Entry 5I4A (X-ray diffraction, 1.95 A resolution); this record covers chains A and B.

== Chain A ==
Molecule: Argonaute protein
Source organism: Marinitoga piezophila (strain DSM 14283 / JCM 11233 / KA3)
UniProt: H2J4R4 (H2J4R4_MARPK); residues 2-639 here = UniProt positions 2-639
Amino-acid sequence (642 residues; numbered -2 to 639; the number before each row is that of its first residue; numbers below 1 keep their minus sign (Gly-2 is residue -2)):
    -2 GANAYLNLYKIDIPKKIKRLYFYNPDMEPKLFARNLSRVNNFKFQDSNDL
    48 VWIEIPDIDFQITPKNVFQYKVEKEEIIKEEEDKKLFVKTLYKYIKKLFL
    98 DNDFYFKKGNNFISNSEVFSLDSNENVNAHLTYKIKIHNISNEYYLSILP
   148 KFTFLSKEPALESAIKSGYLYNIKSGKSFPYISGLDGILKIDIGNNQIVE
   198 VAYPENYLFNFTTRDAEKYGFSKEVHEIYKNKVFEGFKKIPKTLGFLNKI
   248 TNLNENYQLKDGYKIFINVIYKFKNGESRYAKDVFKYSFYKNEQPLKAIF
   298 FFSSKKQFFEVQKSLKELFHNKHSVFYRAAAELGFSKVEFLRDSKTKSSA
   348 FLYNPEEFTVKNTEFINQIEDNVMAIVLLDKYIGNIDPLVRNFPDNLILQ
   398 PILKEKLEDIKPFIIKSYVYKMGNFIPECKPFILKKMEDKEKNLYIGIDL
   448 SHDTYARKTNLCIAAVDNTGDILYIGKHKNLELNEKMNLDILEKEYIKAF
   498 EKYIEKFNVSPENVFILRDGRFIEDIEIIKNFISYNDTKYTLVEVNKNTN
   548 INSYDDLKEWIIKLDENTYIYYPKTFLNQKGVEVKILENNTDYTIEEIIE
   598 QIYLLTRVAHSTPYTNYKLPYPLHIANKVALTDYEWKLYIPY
Not modelled in the structure: -2 to 0, 191-192, 256-257, 451-452, 532-533
Differences from the reference sequence: expression tag (-2 to 1)
Swiss-Prot annotation at these positions:
  - active site: Asp446, Glu482, Asp516, Asn624
  - binding site (Mn(2+)): Asp446, Asp516, Asn624
Reported in the primary citation:
  - mutagenesis - D446A, E482A, D516A, N624A: abolished catalytic activity
  - binding site for the 21-nt RNA strand (chain B): Tyr89, Asn107, Tyr379, Ile380, Ile383, Pro398, Tyr636
  - mutagenesis - Y166A, E479A: unchanged catalytic activity
  - catalytic residues: Asp446, Glu482, Asp516, Asn624

== Chain B ==
Molecule: 21-nt RNA strand
Sequence (21 nucleotides; each row starts with the number of its first residue):
     1 UAUACAACCUACUACCUCAUU
Not modelled in the structure: 13-19

== Interface between chain A and chain B ==
Contacting residue pairs - 68 pairs, chain A then chain B:
  Arg31(A) - U20(B)  hydrogen bond to the phosphate
  Arg31(A) - U21(B)  salt bridge to the phosphate
  Tyr89(A) - A11(B)  hydrogen bond to the phosphate
  Lys90(A) - A11(B)  base contact
  Lys104(A) - C8(B)  sugar contact
  Lys105(A) - C8(B)  hydrogen bond to the sugar
  Gly106(A) - C9(B)  sugar contact
  Asn107(A) - A11(B)  hydrogen bond to the base
  Asn108(A) - C8(B)  phosphate contact
  Asn108(A) - C9(B)  hydrogen bond to the phosphate
  Lys131(A) - C9(B)  salt bridge to the phosphate
  Lys131(A) - U10(B)  salt bridge to the phosphate
  Lys133(A) - U10(B)  salt bridge to the phosphate
  Lys133(A) - A11(B)  salt bridge to the phosphate
  Lys148(A) - C9(B)  salt bridge to the phosphate
  Asn169(A) - U20(B)  base contact
  Lys171(A) - U20(B)  sugar contact
  Ser172(A) - U20(B)  base contact
  Phe176(A) - U20(B)  base contact
  Ile188(A) - U21(B)  base contact
  Ile190(A) - U21(B)  base contact
  Val198(A) - U21(B)  base contact
  Ala199(A) - U21(B)  sugar contact
  Tyr200(A) - U21(B)  phosphate contact
  Asn203(A) - U20(B)  sugar contact
  Tyr204(A) - U21(B)  hydrogen bond to the base
  Asn207(A) - A7(B)  sugar contact
  Thr209(A) - A7(B)  hydrogen bond to the phosphate
  Thr210(A) - A7(B)  hydrogen bond to the phosphate
  Arg211(A) - C5(B)  hydrogen bond to the base
  Arg211(A) - A6(B)  sugar contact
  Arg211(A) - A7(B)  hydrogen bond to the phosphate
  Leu376(A) - U1(B)  base contact
  Tyr379(A) - U1(B)  stacking on the base
  Tyr379(A) - C5(B)  base contact
  Ile380(A) - U1(B)  hydrogen bond to the base
  Ile383(A) - U1(B)  base contact
  Pro398(A) - U1(B)  sugar contact
  Pro398(A) - A2(B)  sugar contact
  Ile399(A) - U1(B)  phosphate contact
  Ile399(A) - A2(B)  phosphate contact
  Leu400(A) - U1(B)  phosphate contact
  Leu400(A) - A2(B)  hydrogen bond to the phosphate
  Lys403(A) - A2(B)  salt bridge to the phosphate
  Phe410(A) - A2(B)  base contact
  Ile411(A) - A2(B)  base contact
  Ser414(A) - A2(B)  hydrogen bond to the base
  Tyr415(A) - A2(B)  sugar contact
  Lys418(A) - U1(B)  sugar contact
  Lys418(A) - A2(B)  hydrogen bond to the phosphate
  Lys418(A) - U3(B)  salt bridge to the phosphate
  Arg518(A) - U10(B)  hydrogen bond to the phosphate
  Arg518(A) - A11(B)  hydrogen bond to the phosphate
  Arg518(A) - C12(B)  salt bridge to the phosphate
  Asn545(A) - U10(B)  phosphate contact
  Phe573(A) - A4(B)  sugar contact
  Leu574(A) - A4(B)  sugar contact
  Leu574(A) - C5(B)  sugar contact
  Ser608(A) - U3(B)  hydrogen bond to the phosphate
  Thr609(A) - A2(B)  base contact
  Thr609(A) - U3(B)  hydrogen bond to the sugar
  Thr612(A) - U3(B)  hydrogen bond to the sugar
  Thr612(A) - A4(B)  sugar contact
  Lys615(A) - A4(B)  phosphate contact
  Lys615(A) - C5(B)  salt bridge to the phosphate
  Glu632(A) - U1(B)  base contact
  Tyr636(A) - U1(B)  base contact
  Tyr636(A) - U3(B)  phosphate contact
Other interface residues (no listed pair), chain A (58 interface residues in all): Lys82, Val85, Lys86, Tyr166, Val196, Lys378, Gly381, Tyr614, Leu635

== Summary ==
58 residues of chain A face 14 of chain B across their interface; the contacts include 19 hydrogen bonds, 10
salt bridges and 1 aromatic stacking contact. Polar pairs include Asn107(A)-A11(B), Tyr204(A)-U21(B) and
Arg211(A)-C5(B). The paper reports catalytic residues Asp446(A), Glu482(A) and Asp516(A) among others; D446A,
E482A and D516A of chain A, among others, abolish catalytic activity; 6 substitutions were tested in all.
Chain A is Argonaute protein (Marinitoga piezophila (strain DSM 14283 / JCM 11233 / KA3)) and chain B is a
21-nt RNA strand; the structure, X-ray crystal structure of Marinitoga piezophila Argonaute in complex with 5'
OH guide RNA, was determined by X-ray diffraction.
